9CXC - chains A and B of the 7 polymer chains in the assembly; structure by electron microscopy, 3.30 A resolution.

== Chain A ==
Molecule: Gamma-aminobutyric acid receptor subunit beta-3
Organism: Homo sapiens
UniProt: P28472 (GBRB3_HUMAN); residues 1-448 here correspond to UniProt positions 26-473 (UniProt number = residue number + 25)
Chain sequence (448 residues; row label = number of the first residue in the row):
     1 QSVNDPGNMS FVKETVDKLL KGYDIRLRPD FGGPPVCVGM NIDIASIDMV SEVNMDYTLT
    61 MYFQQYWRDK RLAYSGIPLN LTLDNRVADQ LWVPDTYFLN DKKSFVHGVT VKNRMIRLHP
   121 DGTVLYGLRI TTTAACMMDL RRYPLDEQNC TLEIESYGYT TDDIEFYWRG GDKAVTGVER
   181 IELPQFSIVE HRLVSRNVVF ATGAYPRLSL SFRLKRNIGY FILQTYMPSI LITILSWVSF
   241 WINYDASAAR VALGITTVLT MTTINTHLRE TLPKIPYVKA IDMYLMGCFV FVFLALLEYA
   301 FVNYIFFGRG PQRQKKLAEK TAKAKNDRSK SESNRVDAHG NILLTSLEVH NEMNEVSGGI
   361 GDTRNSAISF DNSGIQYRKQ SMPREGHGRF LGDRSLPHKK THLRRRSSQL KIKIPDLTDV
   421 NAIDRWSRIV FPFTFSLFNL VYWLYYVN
Not modelled in the structure: 1-6, 310-419, 448
Disulfides: Cys136-Cys150
Covalent attachments: N-acetylglucosamine (NAG) linked to Asn80, Asn149
Residues lining bound ligands: gamma-amino-butanoic acid (ABU): Tyr97, Glu155, Ser156, Tyr157, Phe200, Thr202, Tyr205
Swiss-Prot annotation at these positions:
  - binding site (benzamidine): Asp95 to Tyr97, Glu155 to Tyr157, Phe200
  - binding site (4-aminobutanoate): Tyr97, Glu155, Tyr157, Thr202
  - binding site (histamine): Tyr97, Ser156, Tyr157, Thr202
  - glycosylation (N-linked (GlcNAc...) asparagine): Asn8, Asn80, Asn149

== Chain B ==
Molecule: Gamma-aminobutyric acid receptor subunit alpha-1
Organism: Homo sapiens
UniProt: P14867 (GBRA1_HUMAN); residues 1-429 here correspond to UniProt positions 28-456 (UniProt number = residue number + 27)
Chain sequence (429 residues; numbered 1 to 429; the number before each row is that of its first residue):
     1 QPSLQDELKD NTTVFTRILD RLLDGYDNRL RPGLGERVTE VKTDIFVTSF GPVSDHDMEY
    61 TIDVFFRQSW KDERLKFKGP MTVLRLNNLM ASKIWTPDTF FHNGKKSVAH NMTMPNKLLR
   121 ITEDGTLLYT MRLTVRAECP MHLEDFPMDA HACPLKFGSY AYTRAEVVYE WTREPARSVV
   181 VAEDGSRLNQ YDLLGQTVDS GIVQSSTGEY VVMTTHFHLK RKIGYFVIQT YLPCIMTVIL
   241 SQVSFWLNRE SVPARTVFGV TTVLTMTTLS ISARNSLPKV AYATAMDWFI AVCYAFVFSA
   301 LIEFATVNYF TKRGYAWDGK SVVPEKPKKV KDPLIKKNNT YAPTATSYTP NLARGDPGLA
   361 TIAKSATIEP KEVKPETKPP EPKKTFNSVS KIDRLSRIAF PLLFGIFNLV YWATYLNREP
   421 QLKAPTPHQ
Not modelled in the structure: 1-9, 312-387, 419-429
Disulfides: Cys139-Cys153
Covalent attachments: N-acetylglucosamine (NAG) linked to Asn111
Residues lining bound ligands:
  - gamma-amino-butanoic acid (ABU): Phe65, Arg67, Leu118, Thr130
  - PIO ([(2R)-2-octanoyloxy-3-[oxidanyl-[(1R,2R,3S,4R,5R,6S)-2,3,6-tris(oxidanyl)-4,5-diphosphonooxy-cyclohexyl]oxy-phosphoryl]oxy-propyl] octanoate): Arg249, Thr306, Phe310, Ser388, Val389, Ser390, Lys391, Ile392, Leu395
Swiss-Prot annotation at these positions:
  - binding site (4-aminobutanoate): Arg67, Thr130
  - binding site (3alpha-hydroxy-5alpha-pregnan-11,20-dione): Trp246
  - glycosylation (N-linked (GlcNAc...) asparagine): Asn11, Asn111

== Chain A / chain B interface ==
Pairs across the interface - 85 pairs, chain A then chain B:
  Asp24(A) with Thr16(B), hydrogen bond
  Ile25(A) with Asn87(B), hydrogen bond (backbone-side chain); Leu89(B), hydrophobic
  Arg26(A) with Asp20(B), salt bridge; Asn87(B); Leu89(B); Met90(B)
  Leu27(A) with Thr12(B); Phe15(B), hydrophobic; Thr16(B); Leu19(B), hydrophobic
  Phe31(A) with Phe15(B), hydrophobic; Leu84(B), hydrophobic; Arg85(B)
  Val93(A) with Met114(B), hydrophobic
  Pro94(A) with Thr113(B); Met114(B)
  Asp95(A) with Met114(B)
  Thr96(A) with Met112(B); Thr113(B), hydrogen bond (backbone-backbone)
  Tyr97(A) with Phe65(B); Met112(B); Asn116(B); Arg132(B)
  Phe98(A) with Met112(B), hydrophobic; Arg132(B), hydrogen bond (backbone-side chain)
  Leu99(A) with Arg132(B), hydrogen bond (backbone-side chain)
  Asn100(A) with Arg187(B)
  Asp101(A) with Arg132(B), hydrogen bond (backbone-side chain)
  Lys102(A) with His110(B)
  Ser104(A) with Met112(B)
  Phe105(A) with Met112(B)
  Val106(A) with Met112(B), hydrophobic
  Ile130(A) with Met112(B), hydrophobic
  Ala135(A) with Arg187(B)
  Met137(A) with Arg187(B)
  Tyr157(A) with Asn116(B); Lys117(B); Leu118(B); Thr130(B); Met131(B); Arg132(B), hydrogen bond (side chain-backbone)
  Gly158(A) with Leu118(B); Arg120(B), hydrogen bond (backbone-side chain)
  Tyr159(A) with Arg85(B); Asn87(B)
  Asp163(A) with Arg85(B), salt bridge
  Phe200(A) with Phe46(B), hydrophobic
  Ala201(A) with Arg67(B)
  Thr202(A) with Arg67(B); Arg120(B); Leu128(B)
  Tyr205(A) with Arg120(B), hydrogen bond
  Ser247(A) with Ser251(B), hydrogen bond; Ala254(B)
  Val251(A) with Ala254(B); Val257(B), hydrophobic; Phe258(B), hydrophobic
  Ile255(A) with Leu240(B), hydrophobic; Val257(B), hydrophobic; Phe258(B), hydrophobic; Thr261(B)
  Val258(A) with Leu240(B), hydrophobic
  Arg269(A) with Tyr225(B); Ile228(B); Gln229(B), hydrogen bond
  Pro273(A) with Asn189(B)
  Lys274(A) with Asn189(B); Gln190(B); Tyr225(B)
  Ile275(A) with Tyr225(B)
  Pro276(A) with Asn189(B); Lys222(B); Gly224(B); Tyr225(B)
  Phe289(A) with Met236(B), hydrophobic
  Phe293(A) with Leu240(B), hydrophobic
  Leu296(A) with Leu240(B), hydrophobic; Phe258(B), hydrophobic
  Leu297(A) with Val243(B), hydrophobic
  Ala300(A) with Val243(B), hydrophobic
  Asn303(A) with Leu247(B); Asn248(B)
  Tyr304(A) with Trp246(B)
  Phe307(A) with Asn248(B)
Other interface residues (no listed pair), chain A (56 interface residues in all): Gly32, Trp92, Thr160, Ala248, Ala252, Leu259, Thr266, Tyr277, Asp282, Met286
Other interface residues (no listed pair), chain B (56 interface residues in all): Leu23, Met81, Leu86, Lys93, Ser186, Leu232, Ile239, Glu250, Pro253, Thr265, Ser276, Arg397

== In short ==
The chain A/chain B interface involves 56 residues from each chain; the contacts include 11 hydrogen bonds and
2 salt bridges. Polar contacts include Arg26(A)-Asp20(B), Asp163(A)-Arg85(B) and Asp24(A)-Thr16(B).
Gamma-amino-butanoic acid is bound between chain A and chain B. Ligands of chain B: compound PIO.
Here chain A is Gamma-aminobutyric acid receptor subunit beta-3 and chain B is Gamma-aminobutyric acid
receptor subunit alpha-1, both from Homo sapiens. Entry 9CXC (Native human GABAA receptor of
beta3-alpha1-gamma2-beta2-alpha2 assembly) was determined by electron microscopy together with 9CRS, 9CRV,
9CSB, 9CT0, 9CTJ, 9CTP and 6 further entries from the same study.
